Entry 6Y4S (X-ray diffraction, 2.23 A resolution); this record covers chain A.

[Chain A]
Protein: Kallikrein-7
Organism: Homo sapiens
Notes: EC 3.4.21.117
Reference sequence: P49862 (KLK7_HUMAN); the construct lacks a stretch of the UniProt sequence and is renumbered around it, so the offset changes along the chain: 16-36 = UniProt 30-50; 38-67 = UniProt 51-80; 69-84 = UniProt 81-96; 87-125 = UniProt 97-135; 5 more segments
Chain sequence (224 residues; row label = number of the first residue in the row; note: 10 numbers in that range are skipped by the numbering (no residue carries them; nothing is unmodelled there); a row labelled like 186A-186B holds insertion residues (186A, then the next letters in order)):
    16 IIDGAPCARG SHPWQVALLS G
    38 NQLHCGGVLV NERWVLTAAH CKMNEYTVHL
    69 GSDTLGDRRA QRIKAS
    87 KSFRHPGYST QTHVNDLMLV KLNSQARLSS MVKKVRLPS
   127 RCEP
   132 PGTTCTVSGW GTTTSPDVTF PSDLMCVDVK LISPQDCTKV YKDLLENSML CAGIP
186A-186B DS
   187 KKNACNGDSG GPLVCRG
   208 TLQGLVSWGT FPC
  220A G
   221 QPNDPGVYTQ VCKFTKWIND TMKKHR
UniProt features mapped onto this chain:
  - active site (Charge relay system): His57, Asp102, Ser195
  - site: His99 (Major binding site for inhibitory zinc or copper)
  - glycosylation: Asn239 (N-linked (GlcNAc...) asparagine)
Cystine bridges: Cys22-Cys157, Cys42-Cys58, Cys128-Cys232, Cys136-Cys201, Cys168-Cys182, Cys191-Cys220
From the paper describing this entry:
  - catalytic residues: His57, Asp102, Gly193, Ser195 (citing earlier work)

[Overview]
Curated annotation (UniProt) lists 3 active-site residues. The paper reports catalytic residues His57, Asp102
and Gly193 among others.
Chain A is Kallikrein-7 (Homo sapiens); the structure, Human kallikrein-related peptidase 7 (KLK7) in the
unliganded state, was determined by X-ray diffraction (same publication as 6SHH, 6SHI and 6SJU).
